1P4E - chains B and D of the 10 polymer chains in the assembly; structure by X-ray diffraction, 2.70 A resolution.

[Chain B]
Name: Recombinase FLP protein
Organism: Saccharomyces cerevisiae
Notes: fragment: Flpe
UniProtKB: P03870 (FLP_YEAST); residues 2-423 here correspond to UniProt positions 3-424 (UniProt number = residue number + 1)
Chain sequence (429 residues; each row starts with the number of its first residue):
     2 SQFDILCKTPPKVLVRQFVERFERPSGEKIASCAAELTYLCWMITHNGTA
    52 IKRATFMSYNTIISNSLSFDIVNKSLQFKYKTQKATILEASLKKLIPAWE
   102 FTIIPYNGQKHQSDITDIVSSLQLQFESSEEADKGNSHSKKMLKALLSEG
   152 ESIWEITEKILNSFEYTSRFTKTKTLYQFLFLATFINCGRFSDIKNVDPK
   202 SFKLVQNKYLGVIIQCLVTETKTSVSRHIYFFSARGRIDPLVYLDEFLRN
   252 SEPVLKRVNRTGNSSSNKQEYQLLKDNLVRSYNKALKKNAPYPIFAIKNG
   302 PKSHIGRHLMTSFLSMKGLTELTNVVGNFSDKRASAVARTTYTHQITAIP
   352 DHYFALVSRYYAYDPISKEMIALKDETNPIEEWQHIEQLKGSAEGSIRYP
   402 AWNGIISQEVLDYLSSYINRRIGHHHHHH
Not modelled in the structure: 112-113, 130-135, 333-340
Differences from the reference sequence: variant Asp5 (Gly6 in P03870); engineered mutation Phe330 (Trp331 in P03870); expression tag (424-430)

[Chain D]
Name: Recombinase FLP protein
Organism: Saccharomyces cerevisiae
Notes: fragment: Flpe
UniProtKB: P03870 (FLP_YEAST); residues 2-422 here correspond to UniProt positions 3-423 (UniProt number = residue number + 1)
Chain sequence (429 residues; each row starts with the number of its first residue):
     2 SQFDILCKTPPKVLVRQFVERFERPSGEKIASCAAELTYLCWMITHNGTA
    52 IKRATFMSYNTIISNSLSFDIVNKSLQFKYKTQKATILEASLKKLIPAWE
   102 FTIIPYNGQKHQSDITDIVSSLQLQFESSEEADKGNSHSKKMLKALLSEG
   152 ESIWEITEKILNSFEYTSRFTKTKTLYQFLFLATFINCGRFSDIKNVDPK
   202 SFKLVQNKYLGVIIQCLVTETKTSVSRHIYFFSARGRIDPLVYLDEFLRN
   252 SEPVLKRVNRTGNSSSNKQEYQLLKDNLVRSYNKALKKNAPYPIFAIKNG
   302 PKSHIGRHLMTSFLSMKGLTELTNVVGNFSDKRASAVARTTYTHQITAIP
   352 DHYFALVSRYYAYDPISKEMIALKDETNPIEEWQHIEQLKGSAEGSIRYP
   402 AWNGIISQEVLDYLSSYINRRIGHHHHHH
Not modelled in the structure: 109-113, 131-135, 265-266, 423-430
Modified / non-standard residues: Tyr343 (o-phosphotyrosine; PTR)
Differences from the reference sequence: variant Asp5 (Gly6 in P03870); engineered mutation Phe330 (Trp331 in P03870); expression tag (424-430)
Small-molecule neighbours: phosphonate (2PO): Arg191, Lys223, His305, Arg308

[How chain B and chain D interact]
Residue-residue contacts (35):
  Cys8(B) - Phe127(D)
  Lys9(B) - Phe127(D)
  Thr10(B) - Phe127(D)
  Pro11(B) - Gln124(D)
  Pro11(B) - Phe127(D)  hydrophobic
  Pro12(B) - Leu123(D)
  Pro12(B) - Gln124(D)
  Pro12(B) - Phe127(D)
  Lys13(B) - Gln124(D)  hydrogen bond (backbone-side chain)
  Val16(B) - Val120(D)  hydrophobic
  Tyr40(B) - Leu123(D)
  Met44(B) - Ile119(D)
  Met44(B) - Leu123(D)  hydrophobic
  Ile45(B) - Ile116(D)  hydrophobic
  Asn48(B) - Ser114(D)  hydrogen bond
  Gly49(B) - Ile119(D)
  Gly49(B) - Leu123(D)
  Ser92(B) - Ile116(D)
  Lys95(B) - Asp115(D)  salt bridge
  Lys204(B) - Lys145(D)
  Asn264(B) - Gln126(D)  hydrogen bond (side chain-backbone)
  Asn264(B) - Phe127(D)  hydrogen bond (side chain-backbone)
  Asn264(B) - Ser129(D)  hydrogen bond (side chain-backbone)
  Asn264(B) - Ser130(D)
  Asn268(B) - His139(D)  hydrogen bond
  Thr341(B) - Thr312(D)
  Thr341(B) - Phe330(D)
  Thr342(B) - Thr312(D)
  Tyr343(B) - Ser140(D)
  Tyr343(B) - Lys141(D)
  Tyr343(B) - Leu144(D)  hydrophobic
  Tyr343(B) - Pro302(D)
  Tyr343(B) - His309(D)
  Thr344(B) - Lys141(D)
  His345(B) - Lys141(D)
Other interface residues (no listed pair), chain B (24 interface residues in all): Val14, Leu93
Other interface residues (no listed pair), chain D (24 interface residues in all): Glu128, Asn137, Ser316, Thr324

[In short]
The chain B/chain D interface involves 24 residues from each chain, with 6 hydrogen bonds and 1 salt bridge.
Polar contacts include Lys95(B)-Asp115(D), Lys13(B)-Gln124(D) and Asn48(B)-Ser114(D). Bound to chain D:
phosphonate.
Chain B is Recombinase FLP protein and chain D is Recombinase FLP protein, both from Saccharomyces cerevisiae;
the structure, Flpe W330F mutant-DNA Holliday Junction Complex, was determined by X-ray diffraction.
